3NQJ - chains A and B; structure by X-ray diffraction, 2.10 A resolution.

Chain A:
Name: Histone H3-like centromeric protein A
Source organism: Homo sapiens
UniProt: P49450 (CENPA_HUMAN); residue numbers follow UniProt; this construct covers 60-140
Amino-acid sequence (82 residues; each row starts with the number of its first residue):
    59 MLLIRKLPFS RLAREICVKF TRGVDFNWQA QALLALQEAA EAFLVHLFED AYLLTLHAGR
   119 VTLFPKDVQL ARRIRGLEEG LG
Disordered / not traced: 135-140
Construct notes: insertion (59)
Curated features (UniProtKB/Swiss-Prot):
  - modified residue: Ser68 (Phosphoserine)
  - mutagenesis: Ser68 (S68A: No effect on interaction with HJURP. Impairs localization at centromeres; S68E/Q: Impairs interaction with HJURP, association with chromatin and localization at centromeres), Arg80 to Gly81 (Impairs retention at centromeres, but not targeting to centromeres), His104 (H104G: Reduces location at centromeres. Abolishes location at centromeres; when associated with C-112), Leu112 (L112C: No effect on location at centromeres. Abolishes location at centromeres; when associated with G-104)
What the authors report for this chain:
  - contacts within the chain: His104-Asp108
  - self-association interface (contacts with another copy of this molecule): Leu112
  - mutagenesis - H104G: decreased localization to centromere targeting
  - mutagenesis - L112C: unchanged localization to centromere targeting
  - mutagenesis - H104G/L112C: abolished localization to targeting to centromeres

Chain B:
Name: Histone H4
Source organism: Homo Sapiens
UniProt: P62805 (H4_HUMAN); residues 20-102 here correspond to UniProt positions 21-103 (UniProt number = residue number + 1)
Amino-acid sequence (84 residues; each row starts with the number of its first residue):
    19 MKVLRDNIQG ITKPAIRRLA RRGGVKRISG LIYEETRGVL KVFLENVIRD AVTYTEHAKR
    79 KTVTAMDVVY ALKRQGRTLY GFGG
Disordered / not traced: 19-23, 93-102
Construct notes: insertion (19)
Curated features (UniProtKB/Swiss-Prot):
  - modified residue: Lys20 (N6,N6,N6-trimethyllysine), Lys31 (N6-(2-hydroxyisobutyryl)lysine), Lys44 (N6-(2-hydroxyisobutyryl)lysine), Ser47 (Phosphoserine), Tyr51 (Phosphotyrosine), Lys59 (N6-(2-hydroxyisobutyryl)lysine), Lys77 (N6-(2-hydroxyisobutyryl)lysine), Lys79 (N6-(2-hydroxyisobutyryl)lysine), Thr80 (Phosphothreonine), Tyr88 (Phosphotyrosine), Lys91 (N6-(2-hydroxyisobutyryl)lysine)
  - cross-link (Glycyl lysine isopeptide (Lys-Gly)): Lys20 (interchain with G-Cter in SUMO2), Lys31 (interchain with G-Cter in SUMO2), Lys59 (interchain with G-Cter in SUMO2), Lys79 (interchain with G-Cter in SUMO2), Lys91 (interchain with G-Cter in SUMO2)

Chain A / chain B interface:
Pairs across the interface (82; chain A residue first):
  Met59(A) - Arg40(B)  hydrogen bond (backbone-side chain)
  Leu61(A) - Ala33(B)
  Leu61(A) - Arg36(B)
  Leu61(A) - Leu37(B)
  Leu61(A) - Arg40(B)
  Ile62(A) - Ile29(B)  hydrophobic
  Pro66(A) - Gly28(B)
  Phe67(A) - Leu62(B)  hydrophobic
  Arg69(A) - Asp24(B)
  Leu70(A) - Ile26(B)  hydrophobic
  Leu70(A) - Leu62(B)  hydrophobic
  Ala71(A) - Ile66(B)
  Glu73(A) - Asp24(B)  hydrogen bond (side chain-backbone)
  Glu73(A) - Asn25(B)  hydrogen bond (side chain-backbone)
  Ile74(A) - Leu62(B)  hydrophobic
  Ile74(A) - Glu63(B)
  Ile74(A) - Ile66(B)  hydrophobic
  Cys75(A) - Ile66(B)  hydrophobic
  Cys75(A) - Val70(B)  hydrophobic
  Phe78(A) - Arg67(B)
  Phe78(A) - Thr71(B)
  Thr79(A) - Val70(B)
  Val82(A) - Lys79(B)
  Asp83(A) - Lys79(B)
  Phe84(A) - Val70(B)  hydrophobic
  Phe84(A) - Thr73(B)
  Phe84(A) - Glu74(B)
  Phe84(A) - Arg78(B)
  Phe84(A) - Lys79(B)
  Asn85(A) - Lys79(B)  hydrogen bond (backbone-backbone)
  Asn85(A) - Thr80(B)  hydrogen bond
  Asn85(A) - Val81(B)  hydrogen bond (backbone-backbone)
  Trp86(A) - Ile66(B)  hydrophobic
  Trp86(A) - Val81(B)  hydrophobic
  Trp86(A) - Val86(B)  hydrophobic
  Gln87(A) - Thr80(B)
  Gln87(A) - Val81(B)  hydrogen bond (backbone-backbone)
  Gln87(A) - Thr82(B)
  Gln87(A) - Ala83(B)
  Gln89(A) - Ala83(B)
  Ala90(A) - Val81(B)
  Ala90(A) - Thr82(B)
  Ala90(A) - Ala83(B)
  Ala90(A) - Val86(B)
  Leu94(A) - Val65(B)  hydrophobic
  Leu94(A) - Ile66(B)  hydrophobic
  Leu94(A) - Val86(B)
  Ala97(A) - Leu90(B)  hydrophobic
  Ala98(A) - Leu58(B)  hydrophobic
  Ala98(A) - Phe61(B)  hydrophobic
  Glu99(A) - Leu37(B)
  Phe101(A) - Val57(B)  hydrophobic
  Phe101(A) - Phe61(B)  hydrophobic
  Leu102(A) - Leu37(B)  hydrophobic
  Val103(A) - Leu37(B)
  Val103(A) - Arg40(B)
  Val103(A) - Gly41(B)
  Leu105(A) - Val57(B)  hydrophobic
  Phe106(A) - Leu37(B)
  Phe106(A) - Ala38(B)  hydrophobic
  Phe106(A) - Val43(B)
  Phe106(A) - Ile50(B)  hydrophobic
  Phe106(A) - Thr54(B)
  Glu107(A) - Gly41(B)
  Tyr110(A) - Val43(B)  hydrophobic
  Val119(A) - Arg45(B)
  Thr120(A) - Arg45(B)
  Thr120(A) - Ile46(B)
  Thr120(A) - Ser47(B)
  Leu121(A) - Val43(B)  hydrophobic
  Leu121(A) - Arg45(B)  hydrogen bond (backbone-backbone)
  Leu121(A) - Ile46(B)
  Leu121(A) - Ser47(B)  hydrogen bond (backbone-backbone)
  Leu121(A) - Ile50(B)
  Phe122(A) - Ile50(B)
  Pro123(A) - Leu49(B)  hydrophobic
  Pro123(A) - Ile50(B)
  Val126(A) - Ile50(B)  hydrophobic
  Val126(A) - Glu53(B)
  Gln127(A) - Glu53(B)  hydrogen bond
  Arg130(A) - Glu53(B)  salt bridge
  Arg130(A) - Val57(B)
Other interface residues (no listed pair), chain A (41 interface residues in all): Ala93
Other interface residues (no listed pair), chain B (44 interface residues in all): Ile34, Gly42, Gly56, Lys59, Val60
The authors on this interface:
  - interface residues, chain A: Phe84(A), Trp86(A), Ala98(A), Phe101(A)

In short:
The interface between chain A and chain B involves 41 residues on one side and 44 on the other, with 10
hydrogen bonds and 1 salt bridge. Polar contacts include Arg130(A)-Glu53(B), Met59(A)-Arg40(B) and
Glu73(A)-Asp24(B). From the paper: H104G of chain A reduces localization to centromere targeting; interface
residues Phe84(A), Trp86(A) and Ala98(A) among others; 3 substitutions were tested in all.
Here chain A is Histone H3-like centromeric protein A (Homo sapiens) and chain B is Histone H4 (Homo Sapiens).
Entry 3NQJ (Crystal structure of (CENP-A/H4)2 heterotetramer) was determined by X-ray diffraction together
with 3NQU from the same study.
